1JCH - chains C and D of the 4 polymer chains in the assembly; structure by X-ray diffraction, 3.02 A resolution.

== Chain C ==
Name: Colicin E3
From: Escherichia coli str. K12 substr
Notes: EC 3.1.21.-
Reference sequence: P00646 (CEA3_ECOLI); residue numbers follow UniProt; this construct covers 1-551
Chain sequence (551 residues; each row starts with the number of its first residue):
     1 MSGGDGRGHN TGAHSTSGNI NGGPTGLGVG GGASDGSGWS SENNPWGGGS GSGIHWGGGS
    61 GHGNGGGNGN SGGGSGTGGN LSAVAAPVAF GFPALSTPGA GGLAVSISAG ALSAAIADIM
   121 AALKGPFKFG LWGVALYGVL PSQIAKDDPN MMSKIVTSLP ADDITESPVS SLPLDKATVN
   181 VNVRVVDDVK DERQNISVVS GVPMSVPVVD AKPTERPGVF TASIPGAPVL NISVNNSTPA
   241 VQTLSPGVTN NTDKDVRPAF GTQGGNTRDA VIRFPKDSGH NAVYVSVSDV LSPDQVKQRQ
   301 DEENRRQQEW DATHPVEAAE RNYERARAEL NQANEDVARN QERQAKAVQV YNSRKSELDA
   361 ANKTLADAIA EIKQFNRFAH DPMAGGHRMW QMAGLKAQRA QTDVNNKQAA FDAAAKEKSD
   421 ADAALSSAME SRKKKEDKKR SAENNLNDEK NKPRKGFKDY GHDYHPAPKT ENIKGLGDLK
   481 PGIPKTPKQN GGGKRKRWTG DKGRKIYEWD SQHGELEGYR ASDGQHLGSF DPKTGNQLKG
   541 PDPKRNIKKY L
Disordered / not traced: 1-83
Construct notes: conflict F260 (Gly in P00646), G261 (Phe in P00646)
Swiss-Prot annotation at these positions:
  - region: N451 to G456 (Linker), F530 to L551 (Binding of immunity protein)
  - motif: D35 to W39 (Binds to TolB), A379 to G385 (Hairpin)
  - active site: H513 (Proton donor), E517 (Proton acceptor), R545
  - site: D510 (Stabilizes positive charge on His-513)
  - mutagenesis: F378 to M383 (10-fold reduced killing activity on susceptible E.coli), M383 to W390 (10- to 50-fold reduced killing activity on susceptible E.coli), D510 (D510A/N: Complete loss of cytotoxic activity; D510A: Nearly complete loss of rRNase activity in vitro), H513 (H513A: Complete loss of cytotoxic activity. Nearly complete loss of rRNase activity in vitro), E517 (E517A/Q: Complete loss of cytotoxic activity; E517A: Complete loss of rRNase activity), K539 (K539A: No loss of cytotoxic activity), R545 (R545A: 1000-10,000-fold diminished cytotoxic activity)

== Chain D ==
Name: Colicin E3 immunity protein
From: Escherichia coli str. K12 substr
Reference sequence: P02984 (IMM3_ECOLI); numbering as in UniProt (aligned over 1-84)
Chain sequence (84 residues; row label = number of the first residue in the row):
     1 GLKLDLTWFD KSTEDFKGEE YSKDFGDDGS VMESLGVPFK DNVNNGCFDV IAEWVPLLQP
    61 YFNHQIDISD NEYFVSFDYR DGDW

== Chain C / chain D interface ==
Contacting residue pairs (82; chain C residue first):
  F129(C) - S34(D)
  S170(C) - Q65(D)  hydrogen bond
  S171(C) - Q59(D)
  S171(C) - Q65(D)  hydrogen bond
  V198(C) - S34(D)
  V199(C) - P60(D)  hydrophobic
  V199(C) - Y61(D)
  S200(C) - P56(D)
  S200(C) - P60(D)
  G201(C) - P56(D)  hydrogen bond (backbone-backbone)
  G201(C) - P60(D)
  P203(C) - Q65(D)
  P258(C) - E53(D)
  F260(C) - E53(D)
  F260(C) - P56(D)  hydrophobic
  F260(C) - L57(D)  hydrophobic
  T262(C) - E53(D)  hydrogen bond
  N266(C) - A52(D)
  R268(C) - P56(D)
  R306(C) - L35(D)  hydrogen bond (side chain-backbone)
  R306(C) - G36(D)
  R306(C) - W54(D)
  W310(C) - E33(D)
  W310(C) - G36(D)
  T313(C) - P38(D)
  F457(C) - L2(D)  hydrophobic
  F457(C) - G26(D)
  F457(C) - D27(D)
  F457(C) - G29(D)
  F457(C) - M32(D)  hydrophobic
  F457(C) - F39(D)  hydrophobic
  F457(C) - V43(D)  hydrophobic
  F457(C) - Y79(D)  hydrophobic
  K458(C) - D27(D)
  K458(C) - Y79(D)
  Y460(C) - F39(D)  hydrophobic
  Y460(C) - K40(D)
  Y460(C) - V43(D)
  G461(C) - V43(D)
  G461(C) - N44(D)  hydrogen bond (backbone-side chain)
  G461(C) - Y79(D)
  H462(C) - D81(D)  salt bridge
  Y464(C) - D41(D)  hydrogen bond
  Y464(C) - V43(D)
  Y464(C) - N44(D)  hydrogen bond (backbone-side chain)
  Y464(C) - N45(D)
  P466(C) - N44(D)
  P466(C) - Y79(D)
  P466(C) - R80(D)  hydrogen bond (backbone-side chain)
  A467(C) - R80(D)  hydrogen bond (backbone-side chain)
  K469(C) - Y21(D)
  K469(C) - W84(D)  hydrogen bond (side chain-backbone)
  T470(C) - E19(D)
  P481(C) - F9(D)
  P481(C) - F16(D)  hydrophobic
  G482(C) - F9(D)
  I483(C) - F9(D)
  I483(C) - E14(D)
  I483(C) - E72(D)
  I483(C) - F74(D)  hydrophobic
  P484(C) - C47(D)  hydrophobic
  P484(C) - F74(D)
  K485(C) - E14(D)  salt bridge
  K488(C) - N45(D)  hydrogen bond
  K488(C) - G46(D)
  N490(C) - D41(D)
  N490(C) - N45(D)  hydrogen bond (backbone-side chain)
  G491(C) - D41(D)
  G491(C) - N42(D)
  G492(C) - N42(D)  hydrogen bond (backbone-side chain)
  G492(C) - F48(D)
  G493(C) - G46(D)
  G493(C) - C47(D)
  G493(C) - F48(D)
  K494(C) - G46(D)
  K494(C) - C47(D)  hydrogen bond (backbone-backbone)
  K494(C) - D49(D)
  K496(C) - C47(D)
  K496(C) - S76(D)
  K496(C) - D78(D)  salt bridge
  S511(C) - N44(D)
  S511(C) - N45(D)  hydrogen bond
Also at the interface, not in a pair above, chain C (45 interface residues in all): R257, G261, H314, H465, P468, L551
Also at the interface, not in a pair above, chain D (48 interface residues in all): D5, D28, S30, V37, I68

== In short ==
45 residues of chain C and 48 residues of chain D are in contact; the contacts include 16 hydrogen bonds and 3
salt bridges. Polar pairs include H462(C)-D81(D), K485(C)-E14(D) and K496(C)-D78(D). UniProt lists 3
active-site residues and 18 mutagenesis sites on chain C.
Chain C is Colicin E3 and chain D is Colicin E3 immunity protein, both from Escherichia coli str. K12 substr;
the structure, Crystal Structure of Colicin E3 in Complex with its Immunity Protein, was determined by X-ray
diffraction.
